Entry 7F56 (electron microscopy, 4.10 A resolution (low resolution: residue-level contacts below are approximate; hydrogen-bond / salt-bridge calls are withheld)); this record covers chains D and E of the 5 polymer chains in the assembly.

== Chain D ==
Molecule: Glutamate receptor ionotropic, kainate 2
From: Rattus norvegicus
UniProtKB: P42260 (GRIK2_RAT); residues 1-908 here = UniProt positions 1-908
Sequence (908 residues; each row starts with the number of its first residue):
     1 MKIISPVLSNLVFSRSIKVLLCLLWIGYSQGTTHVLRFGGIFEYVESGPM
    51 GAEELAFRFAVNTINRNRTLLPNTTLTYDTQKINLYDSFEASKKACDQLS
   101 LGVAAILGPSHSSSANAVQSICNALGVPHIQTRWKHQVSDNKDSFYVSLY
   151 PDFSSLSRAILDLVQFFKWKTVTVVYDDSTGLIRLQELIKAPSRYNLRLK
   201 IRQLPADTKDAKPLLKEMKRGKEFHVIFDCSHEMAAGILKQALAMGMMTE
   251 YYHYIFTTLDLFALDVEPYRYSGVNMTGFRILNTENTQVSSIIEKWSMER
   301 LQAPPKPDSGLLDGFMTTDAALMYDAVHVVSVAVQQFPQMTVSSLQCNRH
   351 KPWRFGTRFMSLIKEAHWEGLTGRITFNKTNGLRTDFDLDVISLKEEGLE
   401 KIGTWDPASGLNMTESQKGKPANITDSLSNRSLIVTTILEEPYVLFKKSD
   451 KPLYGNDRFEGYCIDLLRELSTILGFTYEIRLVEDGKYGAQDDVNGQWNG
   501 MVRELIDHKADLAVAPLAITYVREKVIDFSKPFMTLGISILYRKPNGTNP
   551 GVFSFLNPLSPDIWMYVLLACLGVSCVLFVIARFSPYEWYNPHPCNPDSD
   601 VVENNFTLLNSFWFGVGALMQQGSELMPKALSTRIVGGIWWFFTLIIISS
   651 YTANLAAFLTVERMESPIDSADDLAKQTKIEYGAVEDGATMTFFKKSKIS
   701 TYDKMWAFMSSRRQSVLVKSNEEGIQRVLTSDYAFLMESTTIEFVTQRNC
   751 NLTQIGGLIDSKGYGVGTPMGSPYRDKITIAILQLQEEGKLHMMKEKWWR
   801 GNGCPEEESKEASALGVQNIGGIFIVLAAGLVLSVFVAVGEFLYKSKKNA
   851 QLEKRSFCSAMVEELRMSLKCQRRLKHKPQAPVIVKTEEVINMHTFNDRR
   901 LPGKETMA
Not modelled in the structure: 1-32, 851-908
Sequence notes: engineered mutation Leu107 (Phe in P42260); variant Val567 (Ile in P42260), Cys571 (Tyr in P42260)
Swiss-Prot annotation at these positions:
  - binding site (L-glutamate): Pro516, Ala518, Arg523, Ala689, Thr690, Glu738
  - modified residue (Phosphoserine): Ser846, Ser868
  - glycosylation (N-linked (GlcNAc...) asparagine): Asn67, Asn73, Asn275, Asn378, Asn412, Asn423, Asn430, Asn546, Asn751
  - cross-link: Lys886 (Glycyl lysine isopeptide (Lys-Gly) (interchain with G-Cter in SUMO1))
  - natural variant: Cys571 (Y571C: In RNA edited version; this construct carries the variant), Gln621 (Q621R: In RNA edited version)
  - mutagenesis: Asn751 (N751Q: Loss of glycosylation), Val883 (V883A: Abolishes interaction with KLHL17. Abolishes actinfilin-mediated degradation), Ile884 (I884A: Abolishes interaction with KLHL17. Abolishes actinfilin-mediated degradation), Lys886 (K886R: Abolishes sumoylation. Loss of kainate-mediated endocytosis)
Disulfides: Cys96-Cys347
Glycans and other covalent adducts: glycan linked to Asn378; N-acetylglucosamine (NAG) linked to Asn412, Asn546, Asn751
Ligand contacts: N-acetylglucosamine (NAG; 2-acetamido-2-deoxy-beta-D-glucopyranose): Glu250, Gly273, Val274, Asn275, Leu394
What the authors report for this chain:
  - specificity-determining residues: Arg220 (by similarity / conservation)

== Chain E ==
Molecule: Neuropilin and tolloid-like protein 2
From: Rattus norvegicus
UniProtKB: C6K2K4 (NETO2_RAT); numbering as in UniProt (aligned over 1-525)
Sequence (525 residues; row label = number of the first residue in the row):
     1 MALEQLCAVLKVLLITVLVVEGIAVAQKTQDGQNIGIKHVPATQCGIWVR
    51 TSNGGHFASPNYPDSYPPNKECIYILEAAPRQRIELTFDERYYIEPSFEC
   101 RFDHLEVRDGPFGFSPLIDRYCGMKSPALIRSTGRFMWIKFSSDEELEGL
   151 GFRAKYSFIPDPDFTYLGGILNPIPDCQFELSGADGIVRSSQVEQEEKTK
   201 PGQAVDCIWTIKATPKAKIYLRFLDYQMEHSNECKRNFVAVYDGSSAIEN
   251 LKAKFCSTVANDVMLKTGVGVIRMWADEGSRLSRFRMLFTSFVEPPCTSS
   301 TFFCHSNMCINNSLVCNGVQNCAYPWDENHCKEKKKAGLFEQITKTHGTI
   351 IGVTSGIVLVLLIISILVQVKQPRKKVMACKTAFNKTGFQEVFDPPHYEL
   401 FSLREKEISADLADLSEELDNYQKLRRSSTASRCIHDHHCGSQASSVKQS
   451 RTNLSSMELPFRNDFAQPQPMKTFNSTFKKSSYTFKQTHDCPEQALEDRV
   501 MEEIPCEIYVRGRDDSAQASISIDF
Not modelled in the structure: 1-44, 160-344, 383-525
Disulfides: Cys45-Cys72

== Interface between chain D and chain E ==
Pairs across the interface (11; chain D residue first):
  Ile473(D) with Arg81(E); Arg135(E)
  Lys531(D) with Phe114(E)
  Asp776(D) with Pro116(E)
  Thr779(D) with Pro116(E)
  Ile780(D) with Asp109(E); Gly134(E)
  Gln784(D) with Arg135(E); Phe136(E)
  Glu787(D) with Pro111(E); Phe136(E)
Interface residues without a listed pair, chain D (8 interface residues in all): Leu783
Interface residues without a listed pair, chain E (9 interface residues in all): Ser115
From the paper, about this interface:
  - interface residues, chain D: Gln784(D)

== Overview ==
The interface between chain D and chain E involves 8 residues on one side and 9 on the other. Bound to chain
D: N-acetylglucosamine. N-acetylglucosamine is covalently linked to Asn412(D), Asn546(D) and Asn751(D). The
paper reports the interface residue Gln784(D); the specificity determinant Arg220(D).
Chain D is Glutamate receptor ionotropic, kainate 2 and chain E is Neuropilin and tolloid-like protein 2, both
from Rattus norvegicus; the structure, DNQX-bound GluK2-1xNeto2 complex, with asymmetric LBD, was determined
by electron microscopy (same publication as 7F57, 7F59, 7F5A and 7F5B).
